Entry 6HW6 (X-ray diffraction, 2.70 A resolution); this record covers chains D and E of the 28 polymer chains in the assembly.

[Chain D]
Molecule: Proteasome subunit alpha type-5
From: Saccharomyces cerevisiae (strain ATCC 204508 / S288c)
Notes: EC 3.4.25.1
UniProtKB: P32379 (PSA5_YEAST); residues -7 to 252 here correspond to UniProt positions 1-260 (UniProt number = residue number + 8)
Sequence (260 residues; numbered -7 to 252; the number before each row is that of its first residue; numbers below 1 keep their minus sign (Met-7 is residue -7)):
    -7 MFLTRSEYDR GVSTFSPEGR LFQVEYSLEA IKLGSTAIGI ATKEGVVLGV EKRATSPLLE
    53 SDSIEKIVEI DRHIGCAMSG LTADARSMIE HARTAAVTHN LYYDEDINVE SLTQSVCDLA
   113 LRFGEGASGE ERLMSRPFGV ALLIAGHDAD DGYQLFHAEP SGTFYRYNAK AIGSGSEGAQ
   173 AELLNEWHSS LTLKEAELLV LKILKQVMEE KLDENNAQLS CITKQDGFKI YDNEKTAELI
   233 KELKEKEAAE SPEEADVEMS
Disordered / not traced: -7 to 0, 118-124, 243-252

[Chain E]
Molecule: Proteasome subunit alpha type-6
From: Saccharomyces cerevisiae (strain ATCC 204508 / S288c)
Notes: EC 3.4.25.1
UniProtKB: P40302 (PSA6_YEAST); residues 0-233 here correspond to UniProt positions 1-234 (UniProt number = residue number + 1)
Sequence (234 residues; numbered 0 to 233; the number before each row is that of its first residue; numbering starts at 0):
     0 MFRNNYDGDT VTFSPTGRLF QVEYALEAIK QGSVTVGLRS NTHAVLVALK RNADELSSYQ
    60 KKIIKCDEHM GLSLAGLAPD ARVLSNYLRQ QCNYSSLVFN RKLAVERAGH LLCDKAQKNT
   120 QSYGGRPYGV GLLIIGYDKS GAHLLEFQPS GNVTELYGTA IGARSQGAKT YLERTLDTFI
   180 KIDGNPDELI KAGVEAISQS LRDESLTVDN LSIAIVGKDT PFTIYDGEAV AKYI
Disordered / not traced: 0-2
UniProt features mapped onto this chain:
  - modified residue: Ser13 (Phosphoserine)
  - cross-link: Lys190 (Glycyl lysine isopeptide (Lys-Gly) (interchain with G-Cter in ubiquitin))

[Interface between chain D and chain E]
Residue-residue contacts - 44 pairs, chain D then chain E:
  Arg2(D) with Gly7(E)
  Ser5(D) with Arg125(E)
  Thr6(D) with Gly7(E); Gln20(E)
  Phe7(D) with Gln20(E), hydrogen bond (backbone-side chain); Tyr23(E); Ala24(E), hydrophobic; Leu76(E), hydrophobic; Arg125(E); Pro126(E); Gly128(E)
  Ser8(D) with Tyr23(E)
  Pro9(D) with Tyr23(E), hydrophobic; Glu26(E)
  Glu10(D) with Gln30(E)
  Gly11(D) with Tyr23(E); Ala27(E)
  Leu13(D) with Arg125(E)
  Gln106(D) with Arg81(E), hydrogen bond
  Asp110(D) with Arg81(E), salt bridge
  Leu113(D) with Pro78(E), hydrophobic; Asp79(E); Arg125(E)
  Ser153(D) with Pro78(E)
  Gly154(D) with Pro78(E)
  Thr155(D) with Gln59(E)
  Phe156(D) with Gln59(E)
  Tyr157(D) with Arg50(E); Ala52(E); Ser56(E); Ser57(E); Gln59(E)
  Arg158(D) with Ser56(E); Ser57(E), hydrogen bond (backbone-backbone)
  Tyr159(D) with Ala52(E); Asp53(E); Leu55(E); Ser56(E)
  Asn160(D) with Leu55(E), hydrogen bond (backbone-backbone)
  Ala161(D) with Leu55(E)
  Gln172(D) with Asp53(E), hydrogen bond; Leu55(E)
  Leu175(D) with Leu55(E)
  Leu176(D) with Leu55(E)
Also at the interface, not in a pair above, chain D (26 interface residues in all): Gly3, Glu117
Also at the interface, not in a pair above, chain E (26 interface residues in all): Asp6, Asn51, Glu54, Tyr122, Gly123

[In short]
Chain D and chain E each contribute 26 residues to their interface, with 5 hydrogen bonds and 1 salt bridge.
Among the polar pairs are Asp110(D)-Arg81(E), Phe7(D)-Gln20(E) and Gln106(D)-Arg81(E).
Chain D is Proteasome subunit alpha type-5 and chain E is Proteasome subunit alpha type-6, both from
Saccharomyces cerevisiae (strain ATCC 204508 / S288c); the structure, Yeast 20S proteasome in complex with 20,
was determined by X-ray diffraction (same publication as 6HTB, 6HTC, 6HTD, 6HTP, 6HTR, 6HUB and 30 further
entries).
